Entry 6MB3 (electron microscopy, 3.37 A resolution); this record covers chains H and J of the 19 polymer chains in the assembly.

== Chain H (and J) ==
Protein: Fab311 heavy chain
Organism: Homo sapiens
Notes: chain J of this document is another copy of the same molecule, construct and numbering; everything in this record applies to it too
UniProtKB: P0DOX5 (IGG1_HUMAN); residues 103-217 here correspond to UniProt positions 109-223 (UniProt number = residue number + 6)
Amino-acid sequence (225 residues; each row starts with the number of its first residue; a row labelled like 82A-82C holds insertion residues (82A, then the next letters in order)):
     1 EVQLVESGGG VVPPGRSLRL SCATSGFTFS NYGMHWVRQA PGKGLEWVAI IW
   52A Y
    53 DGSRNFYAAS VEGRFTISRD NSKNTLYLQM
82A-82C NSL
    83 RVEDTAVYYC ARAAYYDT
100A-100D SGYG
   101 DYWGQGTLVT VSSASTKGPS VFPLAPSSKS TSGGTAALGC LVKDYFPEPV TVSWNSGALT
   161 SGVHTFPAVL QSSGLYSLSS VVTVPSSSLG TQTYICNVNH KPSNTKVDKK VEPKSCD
Not modelled in the structure: 1, 114-217
Disulfides: Cys-22/Cys-92

== Interface between chain H and chain J ==
Residue-residue contacts (11):
  Gly-26(H) / Glu-64(J)
  Gly-26(H) / Gly-65(J)
  Phe-27(H) / Glu-64(J)
  Thr-28(H) / Tyr-59(J)
  Thr-28(H) / Glu-64(J)  hydrogen bond (backbone-side chain)
  Ser-30(H) / Arg-56(J)  hydrogen bond (backbone-side chain)
  Asn-31(H) / Arg-56(J)  hydrogen bond
  Asn-31(H) / Asn-57(J)  hydrogen bond (side chain-backbone)
  Asn-31(H) / Phe-58(J)
  Tyr-32(H) / Glu-64(J)  hydrogen bond
  Tyr-52A(H) / Arg-56(J)
Also at the interface, not in a pair above, chain H (8 interface residues in all): Arg-94

== Summary ==
The interface between chain H and chain J involves 8 residues on one side and 6 on the other, with 5 hydrogen
bonds. Polar contacts include Thr-28(H)/Glu-64(J), Ser-30(H)/Arg-56(J) and Asn-31(H)/Arg-56(J).
Both chains are Fab311 heavy chain (Homo sapiens). Entry 6MB3 (Cryo-EM structure of the circumsporozoite
protein of Plasmodium falciparum with a vaccine-elicited antibody reveals maturation of ...) was determined by
electron microscopy (same publication as 6MHG).
